Entry 5C4J (X-ray diffraction, 4.00 A resolution); this record covers chains C and K of the 13 polymer chains in the assembly.

== Chain C ==
Name: DNA-directed RNA polymerase II subunit RPB3
Source organism: Saccharomyces cerevisiae (strain ATCC 204508 / S288c)
UniProt: P16370 (RPB3_YEAST); numbering as in UniProt (aligned over 1-318)
Amino-acid sequence (318 residues; each row starts with the number of its first residue):
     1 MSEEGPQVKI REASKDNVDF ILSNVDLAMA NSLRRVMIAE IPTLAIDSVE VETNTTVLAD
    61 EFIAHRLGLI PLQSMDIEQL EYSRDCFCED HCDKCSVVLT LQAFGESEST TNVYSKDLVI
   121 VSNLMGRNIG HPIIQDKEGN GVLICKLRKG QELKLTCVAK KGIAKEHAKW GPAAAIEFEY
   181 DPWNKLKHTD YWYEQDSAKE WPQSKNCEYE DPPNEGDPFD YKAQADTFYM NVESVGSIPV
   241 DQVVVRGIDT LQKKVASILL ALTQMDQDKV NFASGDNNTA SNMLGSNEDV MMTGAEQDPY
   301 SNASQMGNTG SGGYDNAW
Not modelled in the structure: 1-3, 269-318
Ion coordination: Zn2+: Cys86, Cys88, Cys95
Curated features (UniProtKB/Swiss-Prot):
  - binding site (Zn(2+)): Cys86, Cys88, Cys92, Cys95
  - modified residue: Ser2 (N-acetylserine)

== Chain K ==
Name: DNA-directed RNA polymerase II subunit RPB11
Source organism: Saccharomyces cerevisiae (strain ATCC 204508 / S288c)
UniProt: P38902 (RPB11_YEAST); residue numbers follow UniProt; this construct covers 1-120
Amino-acid sequence (120 residues; each row starts with the number of its first residue):
     1 MNAPDRFELF LLGEGESKLK IDPDTKAPNA VVITFEKEDH TLGNLIRAEL LNDRKVLFAA
    61 YKVEHPFFAR FKLRIQTTEG YDPKDALKNA CNSIINKLGA LKTNFETEWN LQTLAADDAF
Not modelled in the structure: 116-120

== How chain C and chain K interact ==
Contacting residue pairs (74):
  Glu4(C) - Asn104(K)
  Pro6(C) - Lys97(K)
  Pro6(C) - Ala100(K)
  Pro6(C) - Leu101(K)  hydrophobic
  Pro6(C) - Asn104(K)  hydrogen bond (backbone-side chain)
  Gln7(C) - Asn104(K)
  Val8(C) - Leu101(K)  hydrophobic
  Val8(C) - Asn104(K)
  Val8(C) - Phe105(K)
  Val8(C) - Glu108(K)
  Lys9(C) - Glu108(K)  hydrogen bond (backbone-side chain)
  Lys9(C) - Leu111(K)
  Ile10(C) - Glu108(K)  hydrogen bond (backbone-side chain)
  Ile10(C) - Trp109(K)  hydrophobic
  Ile10(C) - Gln112(K)
  Ala13(C) - Trp109(K)  hydrophobic
  Ala13(C) - Gln112(K)
  Ala13(C) - Ala115(K)
  Ser14(C) - Ala115(K)
  Lys15(C) - Ala115(K)
  Val18(C) - Trp109(K)  hydrophobic
  Leu22(C) - Leu101(K)  hydrophobic
  Asp26(C) - Glu49(K)
  Asp26(C) - Asn52(K)
  Asp26(C) - Lys97(K)  salt bridge
  Ala28(C) - Asn44(K)
  Ala28(C) - Ala48(K)  hydrophobic
  Met29(C) - Leu98(K)  hydrophobic
  Ser32(C) - Thr41(K)  hydrogen bond (side chain-backbone)
  Ser32(C) - Leu45(K)
  Arg35(C) - Asp39(K)  salt bridge
  Arg35(C) - His40(K)
  Arg35(C) - Thr41(K)
  Val36(C) - Thr41(K)
  Glu40(C) - Asp39(K)
  Glu40(C) - Thr41(K)
  Ile163(C) - Phe10(K)  hydrophobic
  Ala164(C) - Arg6(K)  hydrogen bond (backbone-side chain)
  Lys165(C) - Arg6(K)
  Lys165(C) - Leu9(K)
  Lys165(C) - Asp39(K)  salt bridge
  Glu166(C) - Arg6(K)  hydrogen bond (backbone-side chain)
  Glu166(C) - Phe7(K)
  Glu166(C) - Phe10(K)
  His167(C) - Arg6(K)
  Asp241(C) - Phe105(K)
  Asp241(C) - Trp109(K)
  Val244(C) - Phe105(K)  hydrophobic
  Val245(C) - Lys102(K)
  Ile248(C) - Leu98(K)
  Ile248(C) - Lys102(K)
  Asp249(C) - Lys102(K)
  Leu251(C) - Leu45(K)  hydrophobic
  Leu251(C) - Leu98(K)  hydrophobic
  Gln252(C) - Ile95(K)
  Gln252(C) - Leu98(K)
  Gln252(C) - Gly99(K)
  Gln252(C) - Lys102(K)
  Lys254(C) - Glu38(K)
  Val255(C) - Leu42(K)  hydrophobic
  Val255(C) - Cys91(K)  hydrophobic
  Val255(C) - Ile94(K)  hydrophobic
  Val255(C) - Ile95(K)  hydrophobic
  Ile258(C) - Leu19(K)
  Ile258(C) - Phe35(K)  hydrophobic
  Ile258(C) - Leu42(K)  hydrophobic
  Leu259(C) - Leu87(K)  hydrophobic
  Leu259(C) - Lys88(K)
  Leu259(C) - Cys91(K)  hydrophobic
  Leu259(C) - Asn92(K)
  Leu262(C) - Lys88(K)
  Thr263(C) - Lys88(K)
  Met265(C) - Leu19(K)
  Met265(C) - Ile21(K)  hydrophobic
Interface residues without a listed pair, chain C (43 interface residues in all): Phe20, Val25, Ala168, Val240, Ala256, Ser257
Interface residues without a listed pair, chain K (41 interface residues in all): Lys18, Lys20, Arg47, Lys84, Leu114

== Summary ==
Chain C and chain K form an interface of 43 and 41 residues respectively, with 6 hydrogen bonds and 3 salt
bridges. Polar pairs include Asp26(C)-Lys97(K), Arg35(C)-Asp39(K) and Lys165(C)-Asp39(K). Cys86(C), Cys88(C)
and Cys95(C) coordinate Zn2+. From UniProt: 4 Zn2+-binding residues on chain C.
Chain C is DNA-directed RNA polymerase II subunit RPB3 and chain K is DNA-directed RNA polymerase II subunit
RPB11, both from Saccharomyces cerevisiae (strain ATCC 204508 / S288c); the structure, Crystal structure of a
transcribing RNA Polymerase II complex reveals a complete transcription bubble, was determined by X-ray
diffraction, deposited together with 5C3E, 5C44, 5C4A and 5C4X.
